Entry 8H1C (electron microscopy, 4.50 A resolution (low resolution: residue-level contacts below are approximate; hydrogen-bond / salt-bridge calls are withheld)); this record covers chains B and C of the 4 polymer chains in the assembly.

[Chain B]
Name: Glycine--tRNA ligase
From: Oryza sativa Japonica Group
Notes: EC 6.1.1.14
UniProt: Q0DFB6 (Q0DFB6_ORYSJ); residues 43-1068 here = UniProt positions 43-1068
Chain sequence (1045 residues; numbered 24 to 1068; the number before each row is that of its first residue):
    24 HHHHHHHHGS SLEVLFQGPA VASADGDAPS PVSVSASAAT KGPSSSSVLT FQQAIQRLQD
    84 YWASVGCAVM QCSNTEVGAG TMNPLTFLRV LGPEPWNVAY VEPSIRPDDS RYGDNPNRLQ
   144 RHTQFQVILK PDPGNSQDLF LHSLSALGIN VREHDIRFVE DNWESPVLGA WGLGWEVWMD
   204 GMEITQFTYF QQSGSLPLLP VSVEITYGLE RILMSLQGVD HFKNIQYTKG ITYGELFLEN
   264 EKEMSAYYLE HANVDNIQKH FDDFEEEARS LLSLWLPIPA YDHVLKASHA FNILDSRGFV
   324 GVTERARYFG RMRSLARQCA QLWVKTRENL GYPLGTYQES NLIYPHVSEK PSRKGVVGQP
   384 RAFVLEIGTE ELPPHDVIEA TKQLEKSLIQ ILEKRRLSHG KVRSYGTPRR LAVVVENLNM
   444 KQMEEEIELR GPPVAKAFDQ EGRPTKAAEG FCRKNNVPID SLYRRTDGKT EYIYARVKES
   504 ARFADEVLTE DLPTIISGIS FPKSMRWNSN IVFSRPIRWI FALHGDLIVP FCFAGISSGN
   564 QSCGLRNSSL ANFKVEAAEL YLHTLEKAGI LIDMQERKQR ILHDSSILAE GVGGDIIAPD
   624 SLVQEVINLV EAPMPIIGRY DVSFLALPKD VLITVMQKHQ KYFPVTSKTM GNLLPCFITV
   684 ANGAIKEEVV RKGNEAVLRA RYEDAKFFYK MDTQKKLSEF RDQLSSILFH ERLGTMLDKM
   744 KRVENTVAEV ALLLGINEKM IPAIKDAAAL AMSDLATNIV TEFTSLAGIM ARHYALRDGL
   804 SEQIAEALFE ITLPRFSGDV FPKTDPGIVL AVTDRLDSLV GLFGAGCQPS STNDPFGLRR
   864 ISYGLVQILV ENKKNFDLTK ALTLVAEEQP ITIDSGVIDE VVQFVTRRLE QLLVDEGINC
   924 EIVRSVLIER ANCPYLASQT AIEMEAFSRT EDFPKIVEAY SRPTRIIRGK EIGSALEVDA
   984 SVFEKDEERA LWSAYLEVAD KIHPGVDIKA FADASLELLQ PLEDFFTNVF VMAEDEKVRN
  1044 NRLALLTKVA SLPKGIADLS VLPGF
Disordered / not traced: 24-69, 363-378
Construct notes: expression tag (24-42); conflict Pro-481 (Leu in Q0DFB6), Thr-967 (Ala in Q0DFB6), Lys-1040 (Arg in Q0DFB6)

[Chain C]
Molecule: tRNA(gly)
From: Oryza sativa
Sequence (74 nucleotides; row label = number of the first residue in the row):
     1 XCGAGCGUAG UUCAAUGGUA AAACAUCUCC UUGCCAAGGA GAAGAUACGG GUUCGAUUCC
    61 CGCCGCUCGC CCCA
Disordered / not traced: 74
Modified / non-standard residues: GTP (guanosine-5'-triphosphate) at position 1

[How chain B and chain C interact]
Contacting residue pairs (30):
  Arg-453(B) / U16(C)
  Arg-453(B) / G18(C)
  Gly-454(B) / G18(C)
  Pro-455(B) / G18(C)
  Pro-456(B) / U19(C)
  Lys-459(B) / G18(C)
  Ala-470(B) / C54(C)
  Gly-473(B) / C54(C)
  Phe-474(B) / G18(C)
  Phe-474(B) / C54(C)
  Arg-476(B) / C54(C)
  Lys-477(B) / G55(C)
  Lys-492(B) / U19(C)
  Thr-493(B) / U19(C)
  Thr-855(B) / C68(C)
  Thr-855(B) / G69(C)
  Glu-961(B) / A36(C)
  Arg-965(B) / C35(C)
  Arg-965(B) / A36(C)
  Arg-968(B) / C35(C)
  Arg-968(B) / A36(C)
  Ile-969(B) / C35(C)
  Phe-1029(B) / C34(C)
  Phe-1029(B) / C35(C)
  Thr-1030(B) / G33(C)
  Val-1032(B) / C34(C)
  Phe-1033(B) / G33(C)
  Phe-1033(B) / C34(C)
  Val-1034(B) / C34(C)
  Met-1035(B) / C34(C)
Other interface residues (no listed pair), chain B (25 interface residues in all): Ser-218, Lys-469
Other interface residues (no listed pair), chain C (13 interface residues in all): G17, C72

[Summary]
Chain B and chain C form an interface of 25 and 13 residues respectively.
Here chain B is Glycine--tRNA ligase (Oryza sativa Japonica Group) and chain C is tRNA(gly) (Oryza sativa).
Entry 8H1C (Cryo-EM structure of Oryza sativa plastid glycyl-tRNA synthetase in complex with two tRNAs (one in
tRNA ...) was determined by electron microscopy together with 7XJY, 7XK0 and 7XK1 from the same study.
